Entry 5V93 (electron microscopy, 4.00 A resolution); this record covers chains a and l of the 52 polymer chains in the assembly.

Chain a:
Molecule: 16S rRNA
Organism: Mycobacterium tuberculosis
Sequence (1537 nucleotides; each row starts with the number of its first residue):
     1 UUUUGUUUGGAGAGUUUGAUCCUGGCUCAGGACGAACGCUGGCGGCGUGC
    51 UUAACACAUGCAAGUCGAACGGAAAGGUCUCUUCGGAGAUACUCGAGUGG
   101 CGAACGGGUGAGUAACACGUGGGUGAUCUGCCCUGCACUUCGGGAUAAGC
   151 CUGGGAAACUGGGUCUAAUACCGGAUAGGACCACGGGAUGCAUGUCUUGU
   201 GGUGGAAAGCGCUUUAGCGGUGUGGGAUGAGCCCGCGGCCUAUCAGCUUG
   251 UUGGUGGGGUGACGGCCUACCAAGGCGACGACGGGUAGCCGGCCUGAGAG
   301 GGUGUCCGGCCACACUGGGACUGAGAUACGGCCCAGACUCCUACGGGAGG
   351 CAGCAGUGGGGAAUAUUGCACAAUGGGCGCAAGCCUGAUGCAGCGACGCC
   401 GCGUGGGGGAUGACGGCCUUCGGGUUGUAAACCUCUUUCACCAUCGACGA
   451 AGGUCCGGGUUCUCUCGGAUUGACGGUAGGUGGAGAAGAAGCACCGGCCA
   501 ACUACGUGCCAGCAGCCGCGGUAAUACGUAGGGUGCGAGCGUUGUCCGGA
   551 AUUACUGGGCGUAAAGAGCUCGUAGGUGGUUUGUCGCGUUGUUCGUGAAA
   601 UCUCACGGCUUAACUGUGAGCGUGCGGGCGAUACGGGCAGACUAGAGUAC
   651 UGCAGGGGAGACUGGAAUUCCUGGUGUAGCGGUGGAAUGCGCAGAUAUCA
   701 GGAGGAACACCGGUGGCGAAGGCGGGUCUCUGGGCAGUAACUGACGCUGA
   751 GGAGCGAAAGCGUGGGGAGCGAACAGGAUUAGAUACCCUGGUAGUCCACG
   801 CCGUAAACGGUGGGUACUAGGUGUGGGUUUCCUUCCUUGGGAUCCGUGCC
   851 GUAGCUAACGCAUUAAGUACCCCGCCUGGGGAGUACGGCCGCAAGGCUAA
   901 AACUCAAAGGAAUUGACGGGGGCCCGCACAAGCGGCGGAGCAUGUGGAUU
   951 AAUUCGAUGCAACGCGAAGAACCUUACCUGGGUUUGACAUGCACAGGACG
  1001 CGUCUAGAGAUAGGCGUUCCCUUGUGGCCUGUGUGCAGGUGGUGCAUGGC
  1051 UGUCGUCAGCUCGUGUCGUGAGAUGUUGGGUUAAGUCCCGCAACGAGCGC
  1101 AACCCUUGUCUCAUGUUGCCAGCACGUAAUGGUGGGGACUCGUGAGAGAC
  1151 UGCCGGGGUCAACUCGGAGGAAGGUGGGGAUGACGUCAAGUCAUCAUGCC
  1201 CCUUAUGUCCAGGGCUUCACACAUGCUACAAUGGCCGGUACAAAGGGCUG
  1251 CGAUGCCGCGAGGUUAAGCGAAUCCUUAAAAGCCGGUCUCAGUUCGGAUC
  1301 GGGGUCUGCAACUCGACCCCGUGAAGUCGGAGUCGCUAGUAAUCGCAGAU
  1351 CAGCAACGCUGCGGUGAAUACGUUCCCGGGCCUUGUACACACCGCCCGUC
  1401 ACGUCAUGAAAGUCGGUAACACCCGAAGCCAGUGGCCUAACCCUCGGGAG
  1451 GGAGCUGUCGAAGGUGGGAUCGGCGAUUGGGACGAAGUCGUAACAAGGUA
  1501 GCCGUACCGGAAGGUGCGGCUGGAUCACCUCCUUUCU
Not modelled in the structure: 1-7, 1527-1537

Chain l:
Name: 30S ribosomal protein S12
Organism: Mycobacterium tuberculosis
UniProt: M9TET4 (M9TET4_MYCTX); numbering as in UniProt (aligned over 1-124)
Chain sequence (124 residues; numbered 1 to 124; the number before each row is that of its first residue):
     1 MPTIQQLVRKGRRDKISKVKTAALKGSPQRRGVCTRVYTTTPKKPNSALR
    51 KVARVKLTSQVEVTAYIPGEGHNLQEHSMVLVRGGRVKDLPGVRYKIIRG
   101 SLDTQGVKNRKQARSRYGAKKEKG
Not modelled in the structure: 124

Interface between chain a and chain l:
Contacting residue pairs (100; chain a residue first):
  U27(a) with Lys-20(l), salt bridge to the phosphate
  A36(a) with Gln-29(l), hydrogen bond to the base
  C37(a) with Leu-81(l), sugar contact; Ile-98(l), sugar contact
  G38(a) with Ser-115(l), hydrogen bond to the sugar; Arg-116(l), sugar contact
  C39(a) with Arg-114(l), sugar contact; Ser-115(l), sugar contact; Ala-119(l), sugar contact; Lys-120(l), phosphate contact; Lys-121(l), phosphate contact
  U40(a) with Lys-121(l), phosphate contact
  G41(a) with Lys-121(l), salt bridge to the phosphate
  U241(a) with Arg-13(l), salt bridge to the phosphate
  C279(a) with Arg-9(l), salt bridge to the phosphate
  G361(a) with Arg-30(l), hydrogen bond to the phosphate; Arg-31(l), salt bridge to the phosphate; Thr-58(l), phosphate contact
  A362(a) with Ser-27(l), base contact; Gln-29(l), base contact; Arg-30(l), salt bridge to the phosphate; Arg-31(l), salt bridge to the phosphate; Thr-58(l), phosphate contact; Leu-81(l), sugar contact
  G491(a) with Arg-114(l), phosphate contact
  C492(a) with Arg-114(l), salt bridge to the phosphate; Ser-115(l), phosphate contact
  A493(a) with Ala-113(l), phosphate contact; Arg-114(l), hydrogen bond to the phosphate; Ser-115(l), hydrogen bond to the phosphate
  C494(a) with Ala-113(l), phosphate contact; Arg-116(l), salt bridge to the phosphate
  C509(a) with Asn-46(l), base contact; Ser-47(l), hydrogen bond to the sugar
  C510(a) with Ser-47(l), sugar contact
  A511(a) with Ala-48(l), phosphate contact; Leu-49(l), hydrogen bond to the phosphate; Glu-70(l), sugar contact
  G512(a) with Ala-48(l), base contact; Leu-49(l), phosphate contact; Arg-50(l), hydrogen bond to the base; Lys-51(l), salt bridge to the phosphate; Glu-70(l), phosphate contact
  C513(a) with Arg-50(l), base contact; Tyr-66(l), hydrogen bond to the phosphate; Pro-68(l), phosphate contact; Gly-69(l), hydrogen bond to the phosphate; Tyr-117(l), hydrogen bond to the phosphate
  A514(a) with Arg-50(l), base contact; Val-87(l), base contact; Asp-89(l), hydrogen bond to the base; Arg-116(l), salt bridge to the phosphate; Tyr-117(l), phosphate contact
  G515(a) with Lys-96(l), salt bridge to the phosphate
  C516(a) with Lys-88(l), phosphate contact
  G518(a) with Asp-89(l), base contact
  G520(a) with Asn-46(l), hydrogen bond to the base; Ser-47(l), hydrogen bond to the base
  G528(a) with Arg-110(l), salt bridge to the phosphate
  U529(a) with Arg-110(l), salt bridge to the phosphate; Lys-111(l), hydrogen bond to the phosphate; Gln-112(l), hydrogen bond to the phosphate
  A530(a) with Lys-111(l), phosphate contact; Gln-112(l), hydrogen bond to the phosphate
  U542(a) with Arg-83(l), hydrogen bond to the sugar
  U543(a) with Pro-28(l), base contact; Gln-29(l), base contact; Arg-83(l), sugar contact; Gly-84(l), hydrogen bond to the sugar; Gly-85(l), phosphate contact
  G544(a) with Gly-26(l), hydrogen bond to the sugar; Pro-28(l), sugar contact; Gly-84(l), phosphate contact; Gly-85(l), phosphate contact
  U553(a) with Arg-12(l), hydrogen bond to the base; Arg-13(l), hydrogen bond to the sugar; Asp-14(l), hydrogen bond to the sugar
  A554(a) with Arg-12(l), hydrogen bond to the base
  C555(a) with Ile-4(l), sugar contact; Arg-12(l), salt bridge to the phosphate
  G558(a) with Met-1(l), hydrogen bond to the base; Pro-2(l), base contact
  G559(a) with Met-1(l), base contact; Pro-2(l), base contact
  A750(a) with Arg-9(l), base contact
  C872(a) with Gln-5(l), phosphate contact
  C873(a) with Thr-3(l), phosphate contact; Gln-5(l), phosphate contact; Gln-6(l), phosphate contact
  G874(a) with Gln-6(l), hydrogen bond to the phosphate
  C875(a) with Met-1(l), hydrogen bond to the base
  C876(a) with Met-1(l), phosphate contact
  U877(a) with Met-1(l), base contact; Arg-12(l), base contact
  G878(a) with Lys-15(l), salt bridge to the phosphate
  C903(a) with Arg-94(l), salt bridge to the phosphate
  C905(a) with Lys-43(l), phosphate contact; Pro-91(l), phosphate contact
  A906(a) with Lys-43(l), salt bridge to the phosphate
  A1485(a) with Lys-44(l), sugar contact
Interface residues without a listed pair, chain a (55 interface residues in all): G25, C519, U545, C560, G576, A902, U904
Interface residues without a listed pair, chain l (63 interface residues in all): Leu-7, Lys-18, Thr-21, Pro-45, Gly-71, Arg-86, Gly-92, Gly-100, Ser-101, Asn-109

Overview:
The interface between chain a and chain l involves 55 residues on one side and 63 on the other, with 27
hydrogen bonds and 18 salt bridges. Polar contacts include A36(a)/Gln-29(l), G512(a)/Arg-50(l) and
A514(a)/Asp-89(l).
Here chain a is 16S rRNA and chain l is 30S ribosomal protein S12, both from Mycobacterium tuberculosis. Entry
5V93 (Cryo-EM structure of the 70S ribosome from Mycobacterium tuberculosis bound with Capreomycin) was
determined by electron microscopy, deposited together with 5V7Q.
